Entry 9DMJ (electron microscopy, 2.19 A resolution); this record covers chains A and F of the 9 polymer chains in the assembly.

[Chain A]
Molecule: Acetylcholine receptor subunit alpha
Source organism: Homo sapiens
Reference sequence: P02708 (ACHA_HUMAN); residues -19 to 437 here correspond to UniProt positions 1-457 (UniProt number = residue number + 20)
Amino-acid sequence (457 residues; numbered -19 to 437; the number before each row is that of its first residue; numbers below 1 keep their minus sign (Met-19 is residue -19)):
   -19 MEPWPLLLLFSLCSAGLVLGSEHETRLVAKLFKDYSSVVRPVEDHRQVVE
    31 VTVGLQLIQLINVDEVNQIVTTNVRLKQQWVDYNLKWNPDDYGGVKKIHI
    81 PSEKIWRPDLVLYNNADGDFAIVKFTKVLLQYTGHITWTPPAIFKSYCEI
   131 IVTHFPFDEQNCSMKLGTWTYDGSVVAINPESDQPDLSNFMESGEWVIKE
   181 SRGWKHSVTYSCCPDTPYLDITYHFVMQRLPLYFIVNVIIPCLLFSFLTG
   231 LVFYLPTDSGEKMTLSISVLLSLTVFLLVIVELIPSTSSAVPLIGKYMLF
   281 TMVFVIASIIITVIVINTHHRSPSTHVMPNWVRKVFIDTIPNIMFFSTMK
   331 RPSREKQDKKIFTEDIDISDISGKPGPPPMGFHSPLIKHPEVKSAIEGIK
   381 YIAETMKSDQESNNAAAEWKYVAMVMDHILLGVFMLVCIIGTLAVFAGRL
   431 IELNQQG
Disordered / not traced: -19 to 0, 330-367
Disulfides: Cys128-Cys142
Covalent attachments: glycan linked to Asn141
Curated features (UniProtKB/Swiss-Prot):
  - glycosylation: Asn141 (N-linked (GlcNAc...) asparagine)

[Chain F]
Molecule: Fab1b heavy chain
Source organism: Homo sapiens
Amino-acid sequence (264 residues; each row starts with the number of its first residue):
     1 MDSKGSSQKGSRLLLLLVVSNLLLCQGVVSAQVQLVQSGAEMKKPGSSVK
    51 VSCKASGGSFGSYGIDWVRQAPGQGLEWMGGIMPKFDAPKYAEKFQGRLT
   101 ITADRATNTAYMELSSLRFEDTAIYYCARDEQPFYDSWRGLYWGQGTLVT
   151 VSSASTKGPSVFPLAPSSKSTSGGTAALGCLVKDYFPEPVTVSWNSGALT
   201 SGVHTFPAVLQSSGLYSLSSVVTVPSSSLGTQTYICNVNHKPSNTKVDKK
   251 VEPKSCGSHHHHHH
Disordered / not traced: 1-31, 168-173, 254-264
Disulfides: Cys53-Cys127, Cys180-Cys236

[Interface between chain A and chain F]
Contacting residue pairs (34; chain A residue first):
  Pro21(A) - Gln132(F)  hydrogen bond (backbone-side chain)
  Val22(A) - Gln132(F)
  Glu23(A) - Gln132(F)  hydrogen bond (backbone-side chain)
  Glu23(A) - Arg139(F)  salt bridge
  Asp24(A) - Phe134(F)
  Arg26(A) - Phe134(F)
  Arg26(A) - Tyr135(F)  hydrogen bond (backbone-backbone)
  Gln27(A) - Gln132(F)
  Gln27(A) - Pro133(F)
  Gln27(A) - Phe134(F)
  Gln27(A) - Arg139(F)
  Val28(A) - Pro133(F)  hydrogen bond (backbone-backbone)
  Val28(A) - Tyr135(F)  hydrophobic
  Glu30(A) - Gly61(F)
  Glu30(A) - Ser62(F)  hydrogen bond (side chain-backbone)
  Glu30(A) - Tyr63(F)
  Thr32(A) - Arg105(F)  hydrogen bond
  Gln59(A) - Arg105(F)  hydrogen bond
  Val61(A) - Ser59(F)
  Val61(A) - Gln132(F)
  Tyr63(A) - Gln132(F)
  Lys66(A) - Glu131(F)  salt bridge
  Tyr112(A) - Gly57(F)
  Thr113(A) - Gly57(F)
  Thr113(A) - Gly58(F)
  His115(A) - Ser59(F)  hydrogen bond
  Gly153(A) - Tyr135(F)
  Ser154(A) - Tyr135(F)
  Asn159(A) - Tyr63(F)  hydrogen bond
  Glu161(A) - Arg105(F)
  Lys185(A) - Tyr63(F)
  Lys185(A) - Asp87(F)  salt bridge
  Asp195(A) - Tyr135(F)
  Pro197(A) - Tyr135(F)
Other interface residues (no listed pair), chain A (24 interface residues in all): Ala157
Other interface residues (no listed pair), chain F (15 interface residues in all): Pro84
From the paper, about this interface:
  - pairs named by the authors: Pro21(A)-Gln132(F) (backbone contact), Glu23(A)-Arg139(F) (salt bridge), Glu23(A)-Gln132(F) (backbone contact)
  - epitope / paratope residues, chain A: Pro21(A), Glu23(A)
  - epitope / paratope residues, chain F: Gln132(F), Arg139(F)

[Summary]
24 residues of chain A and 15 residues of chain F are in contact, with 9 hydrogen bonds and 3 salt bridges.
Polar pairs include Glu23(A)-Arg139(F), Lys66(A)-Glu131(F) and Lys185(A)-Asp87(F). The paper describes
backbone contacts between Pro21(A) and Gln132(F) and Glu23(A) and Gln132(F); a salt bridge between Glu23(A)
and Arg139(F). From the paper: epitope/paratope residues Pro21(A), Glu23(A) and Gln132(F) among others.
Chain A is Acetylcholine receptor subunit alpha and chain F is Fab1b heavy chain, both from Homo sapiens; the
structure, Human muscle nAChR with two fab1b-bound, was determined by electron microscopy, deposited together
with 9DMG, 9DMH, 9DMK, 9DML, 9DMQ, 9DMS and 9DMT.
